PDB entry 6UE8 | electron microscopy, 3.00 A resolution | chains D and F of the 10 polymer chains in the assembly

[Chain D]
Molecule: Immunoglobulin J chain
Organism: Homo sapiens
UniProt: P01591 (IGJ_HUMAN); residues 1-137 here correspond to UniProt positions 23-159 (UniProt number = residue number + 22)
Amino-acid sequence (137 residues; row label = number of the first residue in the row):
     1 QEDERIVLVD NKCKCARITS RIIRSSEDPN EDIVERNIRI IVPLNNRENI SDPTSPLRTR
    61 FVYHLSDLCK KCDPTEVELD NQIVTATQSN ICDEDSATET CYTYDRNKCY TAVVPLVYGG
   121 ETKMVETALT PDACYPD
Disordered / not traced: 1-3, 95-96
Swiss-Prot annotation at these positions:
  - modified residue: Gln1 (Pyrrolidone carboxylic acid)
  - glycosylation: Asn49 (N-linked (GlcNAc...) (complex) asparagine)
Disulfide bonds: Cys13-Cys101, Cys72-Cys92, Cys109-Cys134
Glycans and other covalent adducts: N-acetylglucosamine (NAG) linked to Asn49

[Chain F]
Molecule: Immunoglobulin heavy constant alpha 2
Organism: Homo sapiens
UniProt: P01877 (IGHA2_HUMAN); residues 242-472 here correspond to UniProt positions 110-340 (UniProt number = residue number - 132)
Amino-acid sequence (245 residues; row label = number of the first residue in the row):
   228 DYKDDDDKLV PRGSCHPRLS LHRPALEDLL LGSEANLTCT LTGLRDASGA TFTWTPSSGK
   288 SAVQGPPERD LCGCYSVSSV LPGCAQPWNH GETFTCTAAH PELKTPLTAN ITKSGNTFRP
   348 EVHLLPPPSE ELALNELVTL TCLARGFSPK DVLVRWLQGS QELPREKYLT WASRQEPSQG
   408 TTTYAVTSIL RVAAEDWKKG ETFSCMVGHE ALPLAFTQKT IDRLAGKPTH INVSVVMAEA
   468 DGTCY
Disordered / not traced: 228-241
Construct notes: expression tag (228-241); conflict Leu451 (Met319 in P01877)
Swiss-Prot annotation at these positions:
  - glycosylation (N-linked (GlcNAc...) asparagine): Asn263, Asn337 (complex)
Disulfide bonds: Cys266-Cys323, Cys369-Cys432
Glycans and other covalent adducts: N-acetylglucosamine (NAG) linked to Asn337

[Chain D / chain F interface]
Contacting residue pairs (67):
  Cys15(D) with Cys471(F), disulfide
  Ser20(D) with Leu451(F)
  Arg21(D) with Leu451(F)
  Ile22(D) with Leu451(F), hydrophobic
  Arg24(D) with Lys425(F), hydrogen bond (side chain-backbone); Arg450(F)
  Pro29(D) with Lys425(F)
  Asn30(D) with Ala360(F), hydrogen bond (side chain-backbone); Asn362(F), hydrogen bond
  Asp32(D) with Arg450(F), salt bridge
  Ile33(D) with Thr456(F); His457(F)
  Val34(D) with Pro455(F); Thr456(F), hydrogen bond (backbone-backbone); His457(F), hydrogen bond (backbone-backbone)
  Glu35(D) with His457(F); Asn459(F)
  Arg36(D) with Gly453(F), hydrogen bond (side chain-backbone); His457(F), hydrogen bond (backbone-backbone); Ile458(F); Asn459(F), hydrogen bond (backbone-backbone)
  Asn37(D) with Asn459(F), hydrogen bond
  Ile38(D) with Asn459(F), hydrogen bond (backbone-backbone); Val460(F); Ser461(F), hydrogen bond (backbone-backbone)
  Arg39(D) with Ser461(F)
  Ile40(D) with Ser461(F), hydrogen bond (backbone-backbone); Val462(F); Val463(F), hydrogen bond (backbone-backbone)
  Ile41(D) with Val463(F); Ala465(F), hydrophobic
  Val42(D) with Val463(F), hydrogen bond (backbone-backbone); Met464(F); Ala465(F), hydrogen bond (backbone-backbone)
  Leu44(D) with Ala465(F), hydrogen bond (backbone-backbone); Glu466(F)
  Asn45(D) with Glu466(F), hydrogen bond
  Asn46(D) with Gly469(F)
  Thr75(D) with Gln445(F)
  Val77(D) with Leu384(F), hydrophobic; Met433(F), hydrophobic; Gln445(F)
  Leu79(D) with Leu258(F), hydrophobic; Glu389(F); Met433(F), hydrophobic
  Asp80(D) with Leu258(F)
  Gln82(D) with Leu258(F), hydrogen bond (side chain-backbone)
  Val84(D) with Met433(F), hydrophobic
  Thr85(D) with Leu441(F); Phe443(F)
  Ala86(D) with Met433(F), hydrophobic; Phe443(F)
  Thr87(D) with Phe443(F), hydrogen bond (backbone-backbone); Thr444(F), hydrogen bond; Gln445(F), hydrogen bond (backbone-backbone)
  Gln88(D) with Gln445(F)
  Asn90(D) with Arg346(F); Glu348(F); Val349(F), hydrogen bond (side chain-backbone)
  Thr103(D) with Gly469(F); Cys471(F)
  Tyr104(D) with Gly469(F), hydrogen bond (backbone-backbone); Thr470(F); Cys471(F)
  Asp105(D) with Thr470(F)
  Arg106(D) with Thr470(F); Tyr472(F)
Also at the interface, not in a pair above, chain D (42 interface residues in all): Leu8, Lys12, Pro43, Pro74, Glu78, Ser89
Also at the interface, not in a pair above, chain F (38 interface residues in all): Pro347, His350, Lys426, Lys446, Ala452
Cross-chain cystine bridges: Cys15(D)-Cys471(F)

[Summary]
The interface between chain D and chain F involves 42 residues on one side and 38 on the other, with 1
disulfide bond, 23 hydrogen bonds and 1 salt bridge. Polar pairs include Asp32(D)-Arg450(F),
Arg24(D)-Lys425(F) and Asn30(D)-Ala360(F). N-acetylglucosamine is covalently linked to Asn49(D).
Here chain D is Immunoglobulin J chain and chain F is Immunoglobulin heavy constant alpha 2, both from Homo
sapiens. Entry 6UE8 (Structure of tetrameric sIgA complex (Class 1)) was determined by electron microscopy
together with 6UE7, 6UE9 and 6UEA from the same study.
